PDB entry 9D38 | electron microscopy, 3.95 A resolution | chains A and D of the 4 polymer chains in the assembly

Chain A:
Protein: Glutamate receptor ionotropic, NMDA 1
From: Homo sapiens
UniProtKB: Q05586 (NMDZ1_HUMAN); residues 23-847 here = UniProt positions 23-847
Sequence (825 residues; numbered 23 to 847; the number before each row is that of its first residue):
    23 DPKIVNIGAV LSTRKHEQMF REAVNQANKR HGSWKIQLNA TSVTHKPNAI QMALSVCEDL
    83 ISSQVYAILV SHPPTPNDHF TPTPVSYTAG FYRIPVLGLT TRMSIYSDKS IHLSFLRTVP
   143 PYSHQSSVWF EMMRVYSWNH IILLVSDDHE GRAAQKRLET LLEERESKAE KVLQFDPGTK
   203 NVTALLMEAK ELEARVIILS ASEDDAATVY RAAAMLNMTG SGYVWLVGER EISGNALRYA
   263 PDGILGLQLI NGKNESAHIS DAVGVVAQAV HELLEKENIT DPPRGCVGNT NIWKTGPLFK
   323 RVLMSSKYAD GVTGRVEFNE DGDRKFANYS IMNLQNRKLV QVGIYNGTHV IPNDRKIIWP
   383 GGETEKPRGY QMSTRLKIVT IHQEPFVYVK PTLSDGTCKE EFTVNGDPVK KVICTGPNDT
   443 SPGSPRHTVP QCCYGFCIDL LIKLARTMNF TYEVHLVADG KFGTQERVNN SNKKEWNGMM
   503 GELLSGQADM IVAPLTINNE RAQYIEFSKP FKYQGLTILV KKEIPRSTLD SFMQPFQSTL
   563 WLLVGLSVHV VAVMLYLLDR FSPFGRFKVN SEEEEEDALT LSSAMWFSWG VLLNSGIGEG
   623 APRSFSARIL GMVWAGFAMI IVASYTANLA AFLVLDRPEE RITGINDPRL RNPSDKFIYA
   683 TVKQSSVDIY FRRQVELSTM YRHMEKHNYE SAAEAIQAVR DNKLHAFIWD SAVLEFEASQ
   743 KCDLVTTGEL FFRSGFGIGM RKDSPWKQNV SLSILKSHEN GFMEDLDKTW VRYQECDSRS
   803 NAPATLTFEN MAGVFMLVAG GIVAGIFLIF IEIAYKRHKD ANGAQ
Not modelled in the structure: 23-24, 586-600, 800-805, 838-847
Construct notes: engineered mutation N844 (Arg in Q05586), G845 (Arg in Q05586), A846 (Lys in Q05586)
Disulfides: C79-C308, C436-C455, C744-C798
Glycans and other covalent adducts: N-acetylglucosamine (NAG) linked to N471, N771
Ligand contacts: glycine (GLY): F484, P516, L517, T518, R523, S687, S688, W731, D732
Curated features (UniProtKB/Swiss-Prot):
  - region: L603 to P624 (Pore-forming)
  - binding site (glycine): P516, T518, R523, S688, D732
  - glycosylation (N-linked (GlcNAc...) asparagine): N61, N203, N239, N276, N300, N350, N368, N440, N471, N491, N674, N771
  - natural variant: R217 (R217W: In NDHMSR), D227 (D227H: In NDHMSR; uncertain significance), R306 (R306Q: Found in a patient with schizophrenia; uncertain significance), D552 (D552E: In NDHMSD), P557 (P557R: In NDHMSD), S560 (S560SS: In NDHMSD), G618 (G618R: In NDHMSD), G620 (G620R: In NDHMSD), A637 (A637S: In NDHMSD; uncertain significance; A637V: In NDHMSD; uncertain significance), G638 (G638A: In NDHMSD; G638V: In NDHMSD), M641 (M641I: In NDHMSD; M641L: In NDHMSD; M641V: In NDHMSD), I642 (I642T: In NDHMSD; uncertain significance), 13 further natural variant entries in UniProt
  - mutagenesis: I642 (I642L: Slight decrease in glutamate and glycine agonist potency; mutant channels are activated at 2-fold higher glutamate and glycine concentrations), V644 (V644M: Increase in glutamate and glycine agonist potency; mutant channels are activated lower glutamate and glycine concentrations), A653 (A653G: Increase in glutamate and glycine agonist potency; mutant channels are activated lower glutamate and glycine concentrations), M813 (M813V: Slight decrease in glycine agonist potency; no effect on glutamate agonist potency)

Chain D:
Protein: Glutamate receptor ionotropic, NMDA 2D
From: Homo sapiens
UniProtKB: O15399 (NMDE4_HUMAN); residue numbers follow UniProt; this construct covers 28-880
Sequence (861 residues; numbered 28 to 888; the number before each row is that of its first residue):
    28 FPEEAPGPGG AGGPGGGLGG ARPLNVALVF SGPAYAAEAA RLGPAVAAAV RSPGLDVRPV
    88 ALVLNGSDPR SLVLQLCDLL SGLRVHGVVF EDDSRAPAVA PILDFLSAQT SLPIVAVHGG
   148 AALVLTPKEK GSTFLQLGSS TEQQLQVIFE VLEEYDWTSF VAVTTRAPGH RAFLSYIEVL
   208 TDGSLVGWEH RGALTLDPGA GEAVLSAQLR SVSAQIRLLF CAREEAEPVF RAAEEAGLTG
   268 SGYVWFMVGP QLAGGGGSGA PGEPPLLPGG APLPAGLFAV RSAGWRDDLA RRVAAGVAVV
   328 ARGAQALLRD YGFLPELGHD CRAQNRTHRG ESLHRYFMNI TWDNRDYSFN EDGFLVNPSL
   388 VVISLTRDRT WEVVGSWEQQ TLRLKYPLWS RYGRFLQPVD DTQHLTVATL EERPFVIVEP
   448 ADPISGTCIR DSVPCRSQLN RTHSPPPDAP RPEKRCCKGF CIDILKRLAH TIGFSYDLYL
   508 VTNGKHGKKI DGVWNGMIGE VFYQRADMAI GSLTINEERS EIVDFSVPFV ETGISVMVAR
   568 SNGTVSPSAF LEPYSPAVWV MMFVMCLTVV AVTVFIFEYL SPVGYNRSLA TGKRPGGSTF
   628 TIGKSIWLLW ALVFNNSVPV ENPRGTTSKI MVLVWAFFAV IFLASYTANL AAFMIQEEYV
   688 DTVSGLSDRK FQRPQEQYPP LKFGTVPNGS TEKNIRSNYP DMHSYMVRYN QPRVEEALTQ
   748 LKAGKLDAFI YDAAVLNYMA RKDEGCKLVT IGSGKVFATT GYGIALHKGS RWKRPIDLAL
   808 LQFLGDDEIE MLERLWLSGI CHNDKIEVMS SKLDIDNMAG VFYMLLVAMG LSLLVFAWEH
   868 LVYWRLRHCL GPTETSQVAP A
Not modelled in the structure: 28-51, 278-298, 466-478, 608-627, 830-836, 873-888
Construct notes: expression tag (881-888)
Disulfides: C104-C348, C455-C483, C462-C484, C773-C828
Ligand contacts: glutamic acid (GLU): E439, H513, S539, L540, T541, R546, G716, S717, Y758, D759
Curated features (UniProtKB/Swiss-Prot):
  - region: K631 to P650 (Pore-forming)
  - binding site (L-glutamate): S539, T541, R546, S717, T718, D759
  - site: N642 (Functional determinant of NMDA receptors)
  - glycosylation (N-linked (GlcNAc...) asparagine): N92, N352, N366, N384, N467, N569
  - natural variant: P140 (P140S: In a breast cancer sample), G286 (G286R: In a breast cancer sample), L466 (L466V: Found in a patient with schizophrenia; uncertain significance), E527 (E527G: In a breast cancer sample), M592 (M592L: Found in a patient with autism spectrum disorder; uncertain significance), V667 (V667I: In DEE46), M733 (M733V: Found in a patient with schizophrenia; uncertain significance), R872 (R872H: Found in a patient with schizophrenia; uncertain significance)
  - mutagenesis: P580 (P580R: Changed glutamate-gated calcium ion channel activity characterized by increased glutamate and glycine potency), M845 (M845V: Increased glutamate and glycine agonist potency)

How chain A and chain D interact:
Contacting residue pairs (52):
  I519(A) - L808(D)  hydrophobic
  N521(A) - L805(D)  hydrogen bond (side chain-backbone)
  N521(A) - L808(D)
  N521(A) - Q809(D)
  A524(A) - L805(D)  hydrophobic
  Q525(A) - R801(D)  hydrogen bond (backbone-side chain)
  Y535(A) - T787(D)
  Y535(A) - G788(D)
  W608(A) - K656(D)
  W608(A) - I657(D)  hydrophobic
  W611(A) - L660(D)  hydrophobic
  L615(A) - L660(D)  hydrophobic
  L615(A) - F664(D)  hydrophobic
  N616(A) - N643(D)  hydrogen bond
  S617(A) - N643(D)
  G618(A) - L639(D)
  G618(A) - V647(D)
  I619(A) - N649(D)
  Y647(A) - I668(D)
  T648(A) - A671(D)
  T648(A) - T674(D)
  L651(A) - A671(D)  hydrophobic
  A652(A) - A675(D)  hydrophobic
  L655(A) - A675(D)  hydrophobic
  L655(A) - N676(D)
  Y692(A) - G812(D)
  F753(A) - E817(D)
  F754(A) - L811(D)
  F754(A) - G812(D)
  R755(A) - L811(D)
  K764(A) - R801(D)
  L774(A) - E544(D)
  L774(A) - S547(D)
  L777(A) - I542(D)  hydrophobic
  L777(A) - N543(D)
  L777(A) - S547(D)
  H780(A) - T786(D)  hydrogen bond (side chain-backbone)
  E781(A) - N721(D)
  A806(A) - F680(D)
  L808(A) - P580(D)
  L808(A) - Y581(D)  hydrophobic
  L808(A) - S672(D)
  T809(A) - Y581(D)
  F810(A) - A584(D)  hydrophobic
  F810(A) - M588(D)  hydrophobic
  V816(A) - F665(D)  hydrophobic
  F817(A) - M588(D)  hydrophobic
  F817(A) - M592(D)  hydrophobic
  V820(A) - M592(D)  hydrophobic
  V820(A) - F665(D)  hydrophobic
  I824(A) - M658(D)  hydrophobic
  I831(A) - T654(D)
Also at the interface, not in a pair above, chain A (42 interface residues in all): N520, K531, K778, N782, T807, L819, E834
Also at the interface, not in a pair above, chain D (51 interface residues in all): E548, F552, S553, P555, S582, V596, V599, I603, T653, V661, V667, N725, A785

In short:
42 residues of chain A face 51 of chain D across their interface, with 4 hydrogen bonds. Among the polar pairs
are N521(A)-L805(D), Q525(A)-R801(D) and N616(A)-N643(D). Chain A binds glycine. Chain D binds glutamic acid.
Covalently linked N-acetylglucosamine: at N471(A) and N771(A).
Here chain A is Glutamate receptor ionotropic, NMDA 1 and chain D is Glutamate receptor ionotropic, NMDA 2D,
both from Homo sapiens. Entry 9D38 (Open state of Gly-,Glu-,EU1622-240 bound GluN1a-2B-2D NMDAR) was
determined by electron microscopy together with 9D37, 9D39, 9D3A, 9D3B and 9D3C from the same study.
